PDB entry 8DFO | electron microscopy, 3.10 A resolution | chains A and L of the 13 polymer chains in the assembly

# Chain A
Molecule: pre-crRNA processing endonuclease
Source organism: Desulfovibrio vulgaris
Notes: EC 3.1.-.-
Reference sequence: Q72WF9 (Q72WF9_DESVH); residue numbers follow UniProt; this construct covers 1-227
Sequence (227 residues; each row starts with the number of its first residue):
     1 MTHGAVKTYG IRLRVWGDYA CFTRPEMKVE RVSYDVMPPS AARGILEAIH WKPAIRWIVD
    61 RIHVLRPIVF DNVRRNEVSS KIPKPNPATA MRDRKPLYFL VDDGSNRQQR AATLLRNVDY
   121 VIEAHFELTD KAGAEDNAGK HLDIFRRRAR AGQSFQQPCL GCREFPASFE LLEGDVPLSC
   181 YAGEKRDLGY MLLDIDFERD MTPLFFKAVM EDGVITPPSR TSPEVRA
Unresolved in the structure: 1-7

# Chain L
Molecule: 45-nt RNA strand
Source organism: Desulfovibrio vulgaris
Sequence (45 nucleotides; row label = number of the first residue in the row):
     2 GGAUUGAAAC GCCAUGCUCA GGCUGGCGAG UGCGCGCCAC UCAUC

# Interface between chain A and chain L
Contacting residue pairs - 50 pairs, chain A then chain L:
  Thr23(A) with U6(L), hydrogen bond to the sugar; G7(L), hydrogen bond to the phosphate
  Arg24(A) with U6(L), hydrogen bond to the sugar
  Pro25(A) with U6(L), sugar contact
  Lys28(A) with U6(L), hydrogen bond to the phosphate; G7(L), salt bridge to the phosphate
  Arg31(A) with A10(L), base contact
  Ser40(A) with U5(L), sugar contact; U6(L), hydrogen bond to the phosphate
  Ala41(A) with U5(L), sugar contact; U6(L), phosphate contact
  Arg43(A) with G3(L), base contact; A4(L), hydrogen bond to the base
  Gly44(A) with U5(L), sugar contact
  Ile45(A) with U5(L), base contact
  Glu47(A) with G2(L), hydrogen bond to the base; G3(L), hydrogen bond to the base
  Trp51(A) with G2(L), base contact; G3(L), hydrogen bond to the base
  Lys52(A) with G2(L), hydrogen bond to the base
  Pro53(A) with G2(L), phosphate contact
  Arg75(A) with G12(L), phosphate contact
  Asn76(A) with A10(L), hydrogen bond to the sugar; C11(L), base contact; G12(L), hydrogen bond to the phosphate
  Glu77(A) with A10(L), sugar contact
  Val78(A) with A9(L), base contact; A10(L), hydrogen bond to the base
  Ser80(A) with A9(L), base contact
  Lys81(A) with A8(L), base contact
  Val101(A) with C11(L), phosphate contact
  Asp102(A) with C11(L), hydrogen bond to the base
  Arg107(A) with C11(L), salt bridge to the phosphate
  Gln109(A) with G12(L), base contact
  Arg110(A) with A10(L), hydrogen bond to the base
  Arg148(A) with G2(L), hydrogen bond to the base
  Phe155(A) with G2(L), stacking on the base
  Gln157(A) with U5(L), base contact
  Pro158(A) with U5(L), base contact
  Cys159(A) with U5(L), hydrogen bond to the base
  Gly161(A) with U5(L), base contact; G7(L), sugar contact
  Cys162(A) with G7(L), phosphate contact; A8(L), phosphate contact
  Arg163(A) with A8(L), hydrogen bond to the phosphate; A9(L), salt bridge to the phosphate
  Glu164(A) with A8(L), phosphate contact
  Leu192(A) with U6(L), base contact
  Phe197(A) with A4(L), stacking on the base
  Pro203(A) with U6(L), base contact
Other interface residues (no listed pair), chain A (43 interface residues in all): Cys21, Ala48, Ile49, His50, Gln156, Ile195

# Overview
43 residues of chain A face 11 of chain L across their interface, with 18 hydrogen bonds, 3 salt bridges and 2
aromatic stacking contacts. Polar contacts include Arg43(A)-A4(L), Glu47(A)-G2(L) and Glu47(A)-G3(L).
Here chain A is pre-crRNA processing endonuclease and chain L is a 45-nt RNA strand, both from Desulfovibrio
vulgaris. Entry 8DFO (type I-C Cascade bound to AcrIC4) was determined by electron microscopy together with
8DEJ, 8DFA, 8DFS and 8DEX from the same study.
